Entry 1OGD (X-ray diffraction, 1.95 A resolution); this record covers chains A and B of the 5 polymer chains in the assembly.

[Chain A (and B)]
Name: High affinity ribose transport protein rbsd
Source organism: Bacillus subtilis
Notes: chain B of this document is another copy of the same molecule, construct and numbering; everything in this record applies to it too
Reference sequence: P36946 (RBSD_BACSU); residues 1-131 here = UniProt positions 1-131
Amino-acid sequence (131 residues; numbered 1 to 131; the number before each row is that of its first residue):
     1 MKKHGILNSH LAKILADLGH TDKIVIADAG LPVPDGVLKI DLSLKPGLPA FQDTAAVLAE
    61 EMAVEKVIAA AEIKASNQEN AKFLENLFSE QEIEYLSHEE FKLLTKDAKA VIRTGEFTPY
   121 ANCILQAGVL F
Swiss-Prot annotation at these positions:
  - active site: His20 (Proton donor)
  - binding site (substrate): Asp28, His98, Tyr120 to Asn122
Residues lining bound ligands:
  - beta-D-ribopyranose (RIP), molecule 1: His20, Val129, Phe131
  - beta-D-ribopyranose (RIP), molecule 2: Asp28, Gly30, Leu31, Pro32, His98, Pro119, Tyr120, Ala121, Asn122

[How chain A and chain B interact]
Pairs across the interface (13):
  Asp17(A) with Lys39(B), salt bridge
  Gly19(A) with Gly30(B); Pro32(B)
  His20(A) with Gly30(B), hydrogen bond (backbone-backbone); Pro32(B)
  Asp22(A) with Pro32(B)
  Lys109(A) with Asp35(B), salt bridge
  Phe131(A) with Asp28(B); Gly30(B); Glu116(B); Phe117(B); Thr118(B); Pro119(B)
Other interface residues (no listed pair), chain A (10 interface residues in all): Ala16, Thr21, Val129, Leu130
Other interface residues (no listed pair), chain B (12 interface residues in all): Ala29, Leu31, Val33

[In short]
10 residues of chain A face 12 of chain B across their interface, with 1 hydrogen bond and 2 salt bridges.
Polar pairs include Asp17(A)-Lys39(B), Lys109(A)-Asp35(B) and His20(A)-Gly30(B). Bound to chain A:
beta-D-ribopyranose.
Chain A and chain B are both High affinity ribose transport protein rbsd (Bacillus subtilis); the structure,
The Structure of Bacillus subtilis RbsD complexed with D-ribose, was determined by X-ray diffraction (same
publication as 1OGC, 1OGE and 1OGF).
